Entry 6NV9 (X-ray diffraction, 2.13 A resolution); this record covers chain A.

[Chain A]
Molecule: Beta-secretase 1
Organism: Homo sapiens
Notes: EC 3.4.23.46
UniProtKB: P56817 (BACE1_HUMAN); residues -3 to 386 here correspond to UniProt positions 58-447 (UniProt number = residue number + 61)
Chain sequence (390 residues; numbered -3 to 386; the number before each row is that of its first residue; numbers below 1 keep their minus sign (Gly-3 is residue -3)):
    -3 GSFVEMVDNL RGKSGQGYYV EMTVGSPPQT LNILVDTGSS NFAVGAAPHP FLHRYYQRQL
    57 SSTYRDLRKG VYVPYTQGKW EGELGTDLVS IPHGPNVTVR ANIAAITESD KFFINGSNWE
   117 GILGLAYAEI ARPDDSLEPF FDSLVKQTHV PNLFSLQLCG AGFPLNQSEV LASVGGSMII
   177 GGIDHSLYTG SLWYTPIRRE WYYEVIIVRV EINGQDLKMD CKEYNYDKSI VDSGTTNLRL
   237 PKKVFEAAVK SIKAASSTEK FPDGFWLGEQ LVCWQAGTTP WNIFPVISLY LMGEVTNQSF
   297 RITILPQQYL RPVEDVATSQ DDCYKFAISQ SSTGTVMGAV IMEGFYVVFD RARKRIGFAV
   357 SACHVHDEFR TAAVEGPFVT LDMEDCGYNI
Unresolved in the structure: -3, 158-167, 311-315, 386
Curated features (UniProtKB/Swiss-Prot):
  - active site: Asp32, Asp228
  - modified residue (N6-acetyllysine): Lys65, Lys214, Lys218, Lys224, Lys238, Lys239, Lys246
  - glycosylation (N-linked (GlcNAc...) asparagine): Asn92, Asn111, Asn162, Asn293
Disulfides: Cys155-Cys359, Cys217-Cys382, Cys269-Cys319
Small-molecule neighbours: L3M ((3S)-3-hydroxy-N-(2-methylpropyl)-N~2~-{[(4S)-17-[(methylsulfonyl)(propyl)amino]-2-oxo-3-azatricyclo[13.3.1.1~6,10~]icosa-1(19),6(20),7,9,15,17-hexaen-4-yl]methyl}-L-norleucinamide): Gly11, Gln12, Gly13, Leu30, Asp32, Gly34, Ser35, Val69, Pro70, Tyr71, Thr72, Gln73, Phe108, Ile110, Trp115, Ile118, Ile126, Arg128, Tyr198, Lys224, Ile226, Asp228, Gly230, Thr231, Thr232, Asn233, Arg235, Ser325, Thr329, Val332
Reported in the primary citation:
  - binding site for L3M: Thr72, Thr231, Arg235
  - catalytic residues: Asp228 (citing earlier work)

[Summary]
Ligands of chain A: compound L3M. UniProt lists active-site residues Asp32 and Asp228. The paper reports the
catalytic residue Asp228; a binding site for L3M at Thr72, Thr231 and Arg235.
Chain A is Beta-secretase 1 (Homo sapiens); the structure, BACE1 in complex with a macrocyclic inhibitor, was
determined by X-ray diffraction (same publication as 6NV7 and 6NW3).
